4P2C - chains E and F of the 11 polymer chains in the assembly; structure by X-ray diffraction, 2.82 A resolution.

== Chain E (and F) ==
Protein: Shiga toxin 2e, subunit B
Source organism: Escherichia coli
Notes: chain F of this document is another copy of the same molecule, construct and numbering; everything in this record applies to it too
Reference sequence: Q47644 (Q47644_ECOLX); residues 1-68 here correspond to UniProt positions 20-87 (UniProt number = residue number + 19)
Sequence (68 residues; each row starts with the number of its first residue):
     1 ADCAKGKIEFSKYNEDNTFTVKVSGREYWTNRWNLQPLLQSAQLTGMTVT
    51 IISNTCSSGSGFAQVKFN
Disulfides: C3-C56

== Chain E / chain F interface ==
Contacting residue pairs (30):
  R32(E) - E15(F)  hydrogen bond (side chain-backbone)
  R32(E) - N17(F)  hydrogen bond
  N34(E) - Y13(F)  hydrogen bond
  N34(E) - W33(F)
  N34(E) - Q36(F)
  L35(E) - Y13(F)  hydrophobic
  L38(E) - F19(F)  hydrophobic
  L38(E) - Q36(F)
  L38(E) - Q40(F)  hydrogen bond (backbone-side chain)
  S41(E) - Q40(F)  hydrogen bond
  T45(E) - L44(F)
  M47(E) - Q40(F)
  M47(E) - L44(F)  hydrophobic
  A63(E) - Y13(F)
  A63(E) - N14(F)
  A63(E) - E15(F)  hydrogen bond (backbone-backbone)
  Q64(E) - K12(F)  hydrogen bond
  Q64(E) - Y13(F)
  Q64(E) - N14(F)
  Q64(E) - E15(F)  hydrogen bond
  V65(E) - S11(F)
  V65(E) - K12(F)
  V65(E) - Y13(F)  hydrogen bond (backbone-backbone)
  K66(E) - F10(F)
  K66(E) - S11(F)
  K66(E) - K12(F)
  F67(E) - F10(F)
  F67(E) - S11(F)  hydrogen bond (backbone-backbone)
  F67(E) - Q43(F)  hydrogen bond (backbone-side chain)
  N68(E) - F10(F)
Interface residues without a listed pair, chain E (15 interface residues in all): A42, I52
Interface residues without a listed pair, chain F (14 interface residues in all): E9

== Summary ==
15 residues of chain E face 14 of chain F across their interface, with 11 hydrogen bonds. Polar contacts
include R32(E)-E15(F), R32(E)-N17(F) and N34(E)-Y13(F).
Both chains are Shiga toxin 2e, subunit B (Escherichia coli). Entry 4P2C (Complex of Shiga toxin 2e with a
neutralizing single-domain antibody) was determined by X-ray diffraction.
